PDB entry 6AGK | X-ray diffraction, 2.80 A resolution | chains C and E of the 6 polymer chains in the assembly

# Chain C
Name: Tubulin alpha-1B chain
Source organism: Sus scrofa
UniProt: Q2XVP4 (TBA1B_PIG); residues 1-450 here = UniProt positions 1-450
Amino-acid sequence (450 residues; each row starts with the number of its first residue):
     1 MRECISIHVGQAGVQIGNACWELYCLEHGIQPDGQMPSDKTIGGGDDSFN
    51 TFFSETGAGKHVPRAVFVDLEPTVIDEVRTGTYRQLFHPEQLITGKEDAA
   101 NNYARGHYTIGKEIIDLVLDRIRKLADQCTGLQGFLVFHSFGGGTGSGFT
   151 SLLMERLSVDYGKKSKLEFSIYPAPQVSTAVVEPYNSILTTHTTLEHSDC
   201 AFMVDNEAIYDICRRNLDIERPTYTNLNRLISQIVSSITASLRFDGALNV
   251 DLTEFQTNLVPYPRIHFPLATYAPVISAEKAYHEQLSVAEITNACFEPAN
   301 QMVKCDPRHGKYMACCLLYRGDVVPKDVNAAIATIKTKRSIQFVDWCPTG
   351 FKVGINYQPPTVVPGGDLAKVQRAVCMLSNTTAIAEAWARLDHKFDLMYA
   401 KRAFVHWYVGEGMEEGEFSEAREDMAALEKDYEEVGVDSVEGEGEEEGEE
Not modelled in the structure: 441-450
Ion coordination: Ca2+: Asp39, Thr41, Gly44, Glu55
Small-molecule neighbours:
  - 9WR ([6-(3-hydroxy-4-methylphenyl)pyridin-2-yl](3,4,5-trimethoxyphenyl)methanone): Asn101, Thr179, Ala180, Val181
  - GTP (guanosine-5'-triphosphate): Gly10, Gln11, Ala12, Gln15, Ile16, Asp69, Asp98, Ala99, Ala100, Asn101, Asn102, Ser140, Gly142, Gly143, Gly144, Thr145, Gly146, Ile171, Pro173, Val177, Ser178, Thr179, Glu183, Asn206, Tyr224, Asn228, Ile231
Curated features (UniProtKB/Swiss-Prot):
  - motif: Met1 to Cys4 (MREC motif)
  - active site: Glu254
  - binding site (GTP): Gly10, Gln11, Ala12, Gln15, Glu71, Ala99, Ser140, Gly143, Gly144, Thr145, Gly146, Thr179, Glu183, Asn206, Tyr224, Asn228, Leu252
  - binding site (Mg(2+)): Glu71
  - modified residue: Lys40 (N6,N6,N6-trimethyllysine), Ser48 (Phosphoserine), Ser232 (Phosphoserine), Tyr282 (3'-nitrotyrosine), Arg339 (Omega-N-methylarginine), Ser439 (Phosphoserine), Glu443 (5-glutamyl polyglutamate), Glu445 (5-glutamyl polyglutamate)
  - cross-link (Glycyl lysine isopeptide (Lys-Gly)): Lys326 (interchain with G-Cter in ubiquitin), Lys370 (interchain with G-Cter in ubiquitin)

# Chain E
Name: Stathmin-4
Source organism: Rattus norvegicus
UniProt: P63043 (STMN4_RAT); residues 5-145 here correspond to UniProt positions 49-189 (UniProt number = residue number + 44)
Amino-acid sequence (143 residues; each row starts with the number of its first residue):
     3 MADMEVIELNKCTSGQSFEVILKPPSFDGVPEFNASLPRRRDPSLEEIQK
    53 KLEAAEERRKYQEAELLKHLAEKREHEREVIQKAIEENNNFIKMAKEKLA
   103 QKMESNKENREAHLAAMLERLQEKDKHAEEVRKNKELKEEASR
Not modelled in the structure: 3-5, 28-43, 142-145
Differences from the reference sequence: initiating methionine (3); expression tag (4)
Curated features (UniProtKB/Swiss-Prot):
  - modified residue: Ser46 (Phosphoserine)

# Interface between chain C and chain E
Residue-residue contacts (31):
  His107(C) - Lys104(E)
  His107(C) - Met105(E)
  Tyr108(C) - Lys104(E)
  Tyr108(C) - Met105(E)  hydrophobic
  Tyr108(C) - Asn108(E)
  Thr109(C) - Arg112(E)
  Lys112(C) - Met105(E)
  Leu152(C) - Met105(E)  hydrophobic
  Glu155(C) - Leu101(E)
  Glu155(C) - Lys104(E)  salt bridge
  Arg156(C) - Leu101(E)
  Ser158(C) - Phe93(E)
  Ser158(C) - Ile94(E)
  Val159(C) - Ile94(E)
  Val159(C) - Ala97(E)  hydrophobic
  Val159(C) - Lys98(E)
  Gly162(C) - Phe93(E)
  Gly162(C) - Ile94(E)
  Lys163(C) - Asn90(E)
  Thr193(C) - Lys104(E)
  Glu196(C) - Phe93(E)
  His197(C) - Phe93(E)
  Gly410(C) - His115(E)
  Glu411(C) - Asn108(E)  hydrogen bond (backbone-side chain)
  Glu411(C) - Arg112(E)  salt bridge
  Gly412(C) - Asn108(E)
  Gly412(C) - Asn111(E)  hydrogen bond (backbone-side chain)
  Gly412(C) - Arg112(E)
  Met413(C) - Asn108(E)
  Glu414(C) - Ser107(E)
  Glu414(C) - Asn111(E)  hydrogen bond
Also at the interface, not in a pair above, chain C (20 interface residues in all): Glu417
Also at the interface, not in a pair above, chain E (14 interface residues in all): Lys100

# In short
20 residues of chain C face 14 of chain E across their interface, with 3 hydrogen bonds and 2 salt bridges.
Among the polar pairs are Glu155(C)-Lys104(E), Glu411(C)-Arg112(E) and Glu411(C)-Asn108(E). Bound to chain C:
GTP and compound 9WR.
Here chain C is Tubulin alpha-1B chain (Sus scrofa) and chain E is Stathmin-4 (Rattus norvegicus). Entry 6AGK
(The structure of CH-II-77-tubulin complex) was determined by X-ray diffraction together with 6PC4 from the
same study.
